PDB entry 3P6Y | X-ray diffraction, 2.90 A resolution | chains A and D of the 6 polymer chains in the assembly

[Chain A]
Protein: Cleavage and polyadenylation specificity factor subunit 5
From: Homo sapiens
UniProtKB: O43809 (CPSF5_HUMAN); residue numbers follow UniProt; this construct covers 34-227
Amino-acid sequence (202 residues; numbered 34 to 235; the number before each row is that of its first residue):
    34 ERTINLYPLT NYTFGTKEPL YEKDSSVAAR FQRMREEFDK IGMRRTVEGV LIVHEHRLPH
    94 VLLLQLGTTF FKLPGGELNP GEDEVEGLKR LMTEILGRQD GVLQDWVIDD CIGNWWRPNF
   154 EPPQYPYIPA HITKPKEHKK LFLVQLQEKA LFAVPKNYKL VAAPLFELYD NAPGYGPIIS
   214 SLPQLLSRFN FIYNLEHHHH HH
Unresolved in the structure: 229-235
Sequence notes: expression tag (228-235)

[Chain D]
Protein: Cleavage and polyadenylation specificity factor subunit 6
From: Homo sapiens
UniProtKB: Q16630 (CPSF6_HUMAN); residues 80-161 here = UniProt positions 80-161
Amino-acid sequence (90 residues; numbered 80 to 169; the number before each row is that of its first residue):
    80 RIALYIGNLT WWTTDEDLTE AVHSLGVNDI LEIKFFENRA NGQSKGFALV GVGSEASSKK
   140 LMDLLPKREL HGQNPVVTPS NKLEHHHHHH
Unresolved in the structure: 80, 132, 160-169
Sequence notes: engineered mutation Ser159 (Cys in Q16630); expression tag (162-169)

[Chain A / chain D interface]
Contacting residue pairs - 23 pairs, chain A then chain D:
  Asn152(A) with Glu116(D), hydrogen bond
  Tyr158(A) with Asn117(D); Arg118(D), hydrogen bond (side chain-backbone); Ala119(D); Asn120(D); Gly121(D)
  Tyr160(A) with Asn120(D), hydrogen bond (side chain-backbone)
  Pro162(A) with Gly121(D)
  Ala163(A) with Trp90(D), hydrophobic; Trp91(D), hydrophobic; Thr93(D)
  His164(A) with Trp90(D); Thr92(D); Thr93(D); Asp94(D); Phe114(D); Glu116(D), salt bridge; Gly121(D); Ser123(D)
  Thr166(A) with Thr93(D); Asp94(D), hydrogen bond; Glu95(D)
  Lys167(A) with Glu95(D), salt bridge
Other interface residues (no listed pair), chain A (9 interface residues in all): Ile165
Other interface residues (no listed pair), chain D (15 interface residues in all): Gln122

[In short]
9 residues of chain A and 15 residues of chain D are in contact, with 4 hydrogen bonds and 2 salt bridges.
Polar pairs include His164(A)-Glu116(D), Lys167(A)-Glu95(D) and Asn152(A)-Glu116(D).
Chain A is Cleavage and polyadenylation specificity factor subunit 5 and chain D is Cleavage and
polyadenylation specificity factor subunit 6, both from Homo sapiens; the structure, CF Im25-CF Im68-UGUAA
complex, was determined by X-ray diffraction.
